Entry 8YS5 (electron microscopy, 2.95 A resolution); this record covers chains A and C of the 8 polymer chains in the assembly.

[Chain A]
Molecule: 2-oxoglutarate synthase subunit alpha
From: Helicobacter pylori
UniProt: A0A2T6W5S4 (A0A2T6W5S4_HELPX); numbering as in UniProt (aligned over 1-375)
Chain sequence (375 residues; each row starts with the number of its first residue):
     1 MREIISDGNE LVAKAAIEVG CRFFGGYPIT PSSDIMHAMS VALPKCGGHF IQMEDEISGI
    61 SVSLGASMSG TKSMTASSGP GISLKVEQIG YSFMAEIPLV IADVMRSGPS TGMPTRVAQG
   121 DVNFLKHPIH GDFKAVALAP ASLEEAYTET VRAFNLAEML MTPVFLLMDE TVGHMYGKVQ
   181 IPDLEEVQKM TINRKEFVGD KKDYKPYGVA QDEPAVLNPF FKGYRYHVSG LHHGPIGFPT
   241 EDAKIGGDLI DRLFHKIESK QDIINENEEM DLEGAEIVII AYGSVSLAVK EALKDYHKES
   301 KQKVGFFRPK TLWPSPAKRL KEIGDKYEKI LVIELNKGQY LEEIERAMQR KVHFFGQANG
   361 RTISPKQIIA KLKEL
Unresolved in the structure: 375
Ligand contacts: thiamine diphosphate: P28, I29, P80, R106, T111

[Chain C]
Molecule: 2-oxoglutarate ferredoxin oxidoreductase subunit beta
From: Helicobacter pylori
Notes: EC 1.2.7.3
UniProt: A0A024BZG2 (A0A024BZG2_HELPX); residue numbers follow UniProt; this construct covers 1-273
Chain sequence (273 residues; each row starts with the number of its first residue):
     1 MAFNYDEYLR VDKIPTLWCW GCGDGVILKS IIRTIDALGW KMDDVCLVSG IGCSGRMSSY
    61 VNCNTVHTTH GRAVAYATGI KMANPSKHVI VVSGDGDGFA IGGNHTMHAC RRNIDLNFIL
   121 VNNFIYGLTN SQTSPTTPNG MWTVTAQWGN IDNQFDPCAL TTAAGASFVA RESVLDPQKL
   181 EKVLKEGFSH KGFSFFDVHS NCHINLGRKN KMGEASQMLK WMESRLVSKR QFEAMSPEER
   241 VDKFPTGVLR HDTDRKEYCE AYQEIIEKAQ GKQ
Differences from the reference sequence: conflict R250 (Lys in A0A024BZG2)
Metal / ion sites: 4Fe-4S cluster Fe: C19, C22, C53, C202; Mg2+: D95, N123 (together with thiamine diphosphate)
Ligand contacts:
  - thiamine diphosphate: I51, G52, C53, S54, H70, G94, D95, G96, D97, N123, I125, Y126, G127, L128, T129, S134
  - 4Fe-4S cluster (SF4): W18, C19, C22, D24, C53, N123, G127, N201, C202, H203, I204, N205

[How chain A and chain C interact]
Contacting residue pairs (21):
  Y27(A) - H70(C)
  Y27(A) - G96(C)
  Y27(A) - Y126(C)  hydrogen bond
  P28(A) - Y126(C)  hydrophobic
  P28(A) - Q132(C)
  M36(A) - T145(C)
  H37(A) - Q132(C)  hydrogen bond
  H37(A) - V144(C)
  S40(A) - V144(C)
  S40(A) - T145(C)
  S40(A) - W148(C)
  V41(A) - Q147(C)
  V41(A) - W148(C)  hydrophobic
  P44(A) - W148(C)  hydrophobic
  F50(A) - T145(C)
  Q52(A) - T133(C)
  Q52(A) - T145(C)  hydrogen bond
  E54(A) - A100(C)
  E54(A) - I101(C)
  D55(A) - I101(C)
  T111(A) - I51(C)
Also at the interface, not in a pair above, chain A (14 interface residues in all): E56, L84
Also at the interface, not in a pair above, chain C (13 interface residues in all): R72

[Overview]
14 residues of chain A and 13 residues of chain C are in contact, with 3 hydrogen bonds. Polar contacts
include Y27(A)-Y126(C), H37(A)-Q132(C) and Q52(A)-T145(C). Thiamine diphosphate is bound between chain A and
chain C. Bound to chain C: 4Fe-4S cluster.
Chain A is 2-oxoglutarate synthase subunit alpha and chain C is 2-oxoglutarate ferredoxin oxidoreductase
subunit beta, both from Helicobacter pylori; the structure, Cryo-EM structure of the Helicobacter pylori
OorDABC complex in the apo-form, was determined by electron microscopy (same publication as 8YS6).
